Entry 7WCR (electron microscopy, 3.50 A resolution); this record covers chains A and b of the 3 polymer chains in the assembly.

== Chain A ==
Molecule: Spike glycoprotein
From: Severe acute respiratory syndrome coronavirus 2
UniProt: P0DTC2 (SPIKE_SARS2); aligned to UniProt positions 1-1203 over residues 4-1206 (the alignment contains insertions or deletions, so no single offset holds)
Chain sequence (1258 residues; each row starts with the number of its first residue):
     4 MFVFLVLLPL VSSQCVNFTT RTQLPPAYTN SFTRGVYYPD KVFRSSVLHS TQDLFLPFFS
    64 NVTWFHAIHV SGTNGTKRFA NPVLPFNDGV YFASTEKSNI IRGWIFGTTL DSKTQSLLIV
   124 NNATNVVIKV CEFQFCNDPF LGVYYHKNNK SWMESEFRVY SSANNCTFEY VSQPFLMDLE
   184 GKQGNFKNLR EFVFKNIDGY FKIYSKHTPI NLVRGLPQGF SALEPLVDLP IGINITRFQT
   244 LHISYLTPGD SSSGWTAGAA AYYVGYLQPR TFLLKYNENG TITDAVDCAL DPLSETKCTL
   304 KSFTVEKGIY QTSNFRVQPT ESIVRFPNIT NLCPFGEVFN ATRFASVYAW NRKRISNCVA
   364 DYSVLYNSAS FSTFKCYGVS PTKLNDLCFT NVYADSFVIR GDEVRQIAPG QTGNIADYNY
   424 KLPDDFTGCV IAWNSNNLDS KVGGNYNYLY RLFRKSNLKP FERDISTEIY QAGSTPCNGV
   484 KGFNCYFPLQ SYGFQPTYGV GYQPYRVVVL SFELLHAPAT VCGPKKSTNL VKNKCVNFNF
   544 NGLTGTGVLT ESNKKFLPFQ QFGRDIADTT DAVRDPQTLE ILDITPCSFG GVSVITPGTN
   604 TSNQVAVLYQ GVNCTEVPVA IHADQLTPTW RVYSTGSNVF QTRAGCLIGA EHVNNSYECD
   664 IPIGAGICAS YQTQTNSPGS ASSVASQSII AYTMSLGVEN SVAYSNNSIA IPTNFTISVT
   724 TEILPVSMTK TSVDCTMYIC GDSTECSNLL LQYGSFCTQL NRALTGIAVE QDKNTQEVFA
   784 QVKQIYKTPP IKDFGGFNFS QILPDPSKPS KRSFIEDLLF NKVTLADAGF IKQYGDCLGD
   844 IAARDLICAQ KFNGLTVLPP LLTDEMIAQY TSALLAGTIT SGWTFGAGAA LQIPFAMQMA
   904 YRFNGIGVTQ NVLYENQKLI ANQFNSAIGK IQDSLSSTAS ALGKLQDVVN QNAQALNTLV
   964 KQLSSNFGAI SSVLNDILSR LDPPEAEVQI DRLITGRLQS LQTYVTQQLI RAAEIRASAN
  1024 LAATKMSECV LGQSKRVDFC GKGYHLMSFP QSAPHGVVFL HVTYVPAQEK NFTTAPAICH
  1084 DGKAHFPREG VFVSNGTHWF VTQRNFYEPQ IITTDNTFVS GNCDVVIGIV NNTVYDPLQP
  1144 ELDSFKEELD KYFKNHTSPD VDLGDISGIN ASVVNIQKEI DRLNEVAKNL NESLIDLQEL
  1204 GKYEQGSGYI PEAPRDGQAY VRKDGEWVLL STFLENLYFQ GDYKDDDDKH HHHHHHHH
Not modelled in the structure: 4-331, 529-1261
Construct notes: variant Phe-21 (Leu18 in P0DTC2), Ala-83 (Asp80 in P0DTC2), Gly-218 (Asp215 in P0DTC2), Ile-246 (Arg in P0DTC2), Asn-417 (Lys in P0DTC2), Lys-484 (Glu in P0DTC2), Tyr-501 (Asn in P0DTC2), Gly-614 (Asp in P0DTC2), Gly-682 (Arg in P0DTC2), Ser-683 (Arg in P0DTC2), Ser-685 (Arg in P0DTC2), Val-701 (Ala in P0DTC2), Pro-986 (Lys in P0DTC2), Pro-987 (Val in P0DTC2); expression tag (1207-1261)
Curated features (UniProtKB/Swiss-Prot):
  - glycosylation (N-linked (GlcNAc...) asparagine): Asn-20 (complex), Asn-64 (hybrid), Asn-77 (complex), Asn-125 (hybrid), Asn-152 (complex), Asn-168 (complex), Asn-237 (high mannose), Asn-334 (complex), Asn-606 (hybrid)
Disulfides: Cys-336/Cys-361, Cys-379/Cys-432, Cys-391/Cys-525, Cys-480/Cys-488

== Chain b ==
Molecule: Light chain of S5D2 Fab
From: Mus musculus
Notes: antibody fragment or engineered binder
Chain sequence (217 residues; row label = number of the first residue in the row):
     1 DIVMSQSPSS LAVSDGERVT LTCKSSQSLL YSTNQKNYLA WYQQKPGQSP KLLIYWASSR
    61 ESGVPDRFTG SGSGTDFTLT ISSVKAEDLA VYYCQQYYSY PLTFGAGTKL ELRADAAPTV
   121 SIFPPSSEQL TSGGASVVCF LNNFYPKDIN VKWKIDGSER QNGVLNSWTD QDSKDSTYSM
   181 SSTLTLTKDE YERHNSYTCE ATHKTSTSPI VKSFNRN
Disulfides: Cys-23/Cys-94, Cys-139/Cys-199

== How chain A and chain b interact ==
Residue-residue contacts (10):
  Ser-477(A) / Tyr-97(b)
  Thr-478(A) / Tyr-97(b)
  Thr-478(A) / Tyr-100(b)  hydrogen bond
  Pro-479(A) / Tyr-31(b)  hydrophobic
  Pro-479(A) / Tyr-38(b)  hydrophobic
  Pro-479(A) / Tyr-97(b)
  Pro-479(A) / Tyr-98(b)
  Cys-480(A) / Tyr-31(b)
  Asn-481(A) / Tyr-31(b)
  Phe-486(A) / Tyr-100(b)
Interface residues without a listed pair, chain A (7 interface residues in all): Gln-474
The authors on this interface:
  - pairs named by the authors: Thr-478(A)/Tyr-100(b) (hydrogen bond), Cys-480(A)/Tyr-31(b), Tyr-100(b)/Phe-486(A)
  - epitope / paratope residues, chain A: Thr-478(A), Cys-480(A), Asn-481(A)
  - epitope / paratope residues, chain b: Tyr-31(b), Tyr-100(b)

== In short ==
Chain A and chain b form an interface of 7 and 5 residues respectively, with 1 hydrogen bond. The
hydrogen-bonded pair is Thr-478(A)/Tyr-100(b). The authors report a hydrogen bond between Thr-478(A) and
Tyr-100(b); contacts between Cys-480(A) and Tyr-31(b) and Tyr-100(b) and Phe-486(A). The paper reports
epitope/paratope residues Thr-478(A), Cys-480(A) and Tyr-31(b) among others.
Here chain A is Spike glycoprotein (Severe acute respiratory syndrome coronavirus 2) and chain b is Light
chain of S5D2 Fab (Mus musculus). Entry 7WCR (RBD-1 of SARS-CoV-2 Beta spike in complex with S5D2 Fab) was
determined by electron microscopy together with 7WCZ, 7WD0, 7WD7, 7WD8, 7WD9 and 7WDF from the same study.
